PDB entry 9LC0 | electron microscopy, 3.20 A resolution | chains V and a of the 24 polymer chains in the assembly

[Chain V (and a)]
Molecule: 60 kDa protein
From: Enterobacteria phage N4
Notes: chain a of this document is another copy of the same molecule, construct and numbering; everything in this record applies to it too
UniProt: A0MZE8 (A0MZE8_BPN4); residues 1-556 here = UniProt positions 1-556
Chain sequence (556 residues; numbered 1 to 556; the number before each row is that of its first residue):
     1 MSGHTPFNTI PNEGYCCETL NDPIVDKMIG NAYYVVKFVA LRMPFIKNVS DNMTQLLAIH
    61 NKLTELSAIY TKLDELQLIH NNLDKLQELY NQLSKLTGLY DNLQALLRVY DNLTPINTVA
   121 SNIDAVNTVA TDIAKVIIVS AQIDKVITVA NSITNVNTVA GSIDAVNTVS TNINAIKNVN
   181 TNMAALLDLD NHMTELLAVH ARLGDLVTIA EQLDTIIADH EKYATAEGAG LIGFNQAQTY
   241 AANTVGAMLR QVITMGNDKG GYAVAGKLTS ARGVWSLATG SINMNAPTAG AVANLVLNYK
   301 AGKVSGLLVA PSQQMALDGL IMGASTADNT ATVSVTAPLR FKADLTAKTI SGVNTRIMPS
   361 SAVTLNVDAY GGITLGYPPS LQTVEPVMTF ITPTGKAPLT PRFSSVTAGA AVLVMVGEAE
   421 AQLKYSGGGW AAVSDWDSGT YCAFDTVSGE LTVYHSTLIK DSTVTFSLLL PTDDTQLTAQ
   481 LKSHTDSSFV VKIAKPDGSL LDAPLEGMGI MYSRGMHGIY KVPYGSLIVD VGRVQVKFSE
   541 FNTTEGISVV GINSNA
Disordered / not traced: 1-20, 90-556 (chain a: 1-8, 100-556)

[Chain V / chain a interface]
Residue-residue contacts (33; chain V residue first):
  Tyr33(V) with Ala32(a)
  Val36(V) with Val39(a)
  Lys37(V) with Ile29(a)
  Ala40(V) with Val35(a), hydrophobic; Val39(a), hydrophobic
  Ile46(V) with Val49(a), hydrophobic
  Val49(V) with Leu56(a), hydrophobic
  Ser50(V) with Phe45(a), hydrogen bond (side chain-backbone); Val49(a)
  Met53(V) with Asn48(a); Asn52(a); Leu56(a), hydrophobic
  Leu56(V) with Ile59(a)
  Leu57(V) with Gln55(a)
  Ile59(V) with Leu66(a), hydrophobic
  His60(V) with Gln55(a); Ala58(a)
  Leu66(V) with Leu66(a), hydrophobic; Ile69(a)
  Ser67(V) with Glu65(a)
  Tyr70(V) with Glu65(a)
  Leu73(V) with Lys72(a)
  Asp74(V) with Lys72(a), salt bridge
  Gln77(V) with Lys72(a); Glu75(a), hydrogen bond; Ile79(a)
  His80(V) with Ile79(a); Asn82(a), hydrogen bond (backbone-side chain)
  Asn81(V) with Asn82(a), hydrogen bond
  Asp84(V) with Leu86(a); Glu88(a)
  Gln87(V) with Glu88(a), hydrogen bond; Leu93(a)
Other interface residues (no listed pair), chain V (29 interface residues in all): Val39, Leu41, Met43, Lys47, Leu63, Ile69, Leu76
Other interface residues (no listed pair), chain a (32 interface residues in all): Asn21, Ile24, Val36, Phe38, Arg42, Ile46, Lys62, Ala68, Leu76, Leu78

[In short]
29 residues of chain V and 32 residues of chain a are in contact, with 5 hydrogen bonds and 1 salt bridge.
Polar contacts include Asp74(V)-Lys72(a), Ser50(V)-Phe45(a) and Gln77(V)-Glu75(a).
Both chains are 60 kDa protein (Enterobacteria phage N4). Entry 9LC0 (tail complex of mature phage N4) was
determined by electron microscopy (same publication as 9LBZ, 9LC1 and 9LD7).
